PDB entry 7EP4 | X-ray diffraction, 2.07 A resolution | chains B and A

== Chain B (and A) ==
Name: Protein zer-1 homolog
Organism: Homo sapiens
Notes: chain A of this document is another copy of the same molecule, construct and numbering; everything in this record applies to it too
UniProt: Q7Z7L7 (ZER1_HUMAN); residue numbers follow UniProt; this construct covers 518-766
Chain sequence (253 residues; each row starts with the number of its first residue):
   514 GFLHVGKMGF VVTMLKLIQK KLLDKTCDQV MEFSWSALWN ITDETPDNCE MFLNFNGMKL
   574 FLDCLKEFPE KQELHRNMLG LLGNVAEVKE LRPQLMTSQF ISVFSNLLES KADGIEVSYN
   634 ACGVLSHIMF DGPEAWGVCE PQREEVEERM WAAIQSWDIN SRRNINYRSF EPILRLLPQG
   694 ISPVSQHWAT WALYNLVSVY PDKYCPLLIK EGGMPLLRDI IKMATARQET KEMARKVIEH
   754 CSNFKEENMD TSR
Disordered / not traced: 759-766 (chain A: 758-766)
Sequence notes: expression tag (514-517)
UniProt features mapped onto this chain:
  - mutagenesis: Trp-552 (W552A: Complete loss of N-degron binding), Asn-597 (N597A: Complete loss of N-degron binding)
Reported in the primary citation:
  - binding site for Protein zer-1 homolog (chain B): Trp-552, Asp-556, Asn-597, Glu-600, Asn-679
  - binding site for Protein zer-1 homolog (chain A): Asn-553
  - mutagenesis - W552A, N553A, D556A, N597A: abolished binding to Gly/N-degron

== Interface between chain B and chain A ==
Contacting residue pairs (64):
  Gly-514(B) / Trp-552(A)  hydrogen bond (backbone-side chain)
  Gly-514(B) / Asp-556(A)  hydrogen bond (backbone-side chain)
  Gly-514(B) / Asn-597(A)  hydrogen bond (backbone-side chain)
  Gly-514(B) / Asn-679(A)
  Gly-514(B) / Tyr-680(A)
  Phe-515(B) / Trp-552(A)
  Phe-515(B) / Asn-553(A)
  Phe-515(B) / Asp-556(A)
  Phe-515(B) / Ile-678(A)
  Phe-515(B) / Asn-679(A)  hydrogen bond (backbone-backbone)
  Phe-515(B) / Tyr-680(A)
  Phe-515(B) / Arg-681(A)
  Leu-516(B) / Trp-552(A)  hydrophobic
  Leu-516(B) / Asn-553(A)  hydrogen bond (backbone-side chain)
  Leu-516(B) / Arg-589(A)
  Leu-516(B) / Asn-677(A)
  Leu-516(B) / Ile-678(A)
  His-517(B) / Asn-553(A)
  Lys-520(B) / Gln-542(A)  hydrogen bond
  Lys-520(B) / Glu-545(A)  salt bridge
  Lys-520(B) / Glu-586(A)  salt bridge
  Gly-522(B) / Gln-542(A)
  Phe-523(B) / Gln-542(A)
  Phe-523(B) / Phe-546(A)  hydrophobic
  Phe-523(B) / Ser-549(A)
  Thr-526(B) / Gln-542(A)
  Phe-546(B) / Met-527(A)  hydrophobic
  Phe-546(B) / Leu-530(A)  hydrophobic
  Phe-546(B) / Phe-546(A)  hydrophobic
  Ser-549(B) / Phe-515(A)
  Ser-549(B) / Phe-523(A)
  Ala-550(B) / Phe-546(A)  hydrophobic
  Trp-552(B) / Gly-514(A)  hydrogen bond (side chain-backbone)
  Trp-552(B) / Phe-515(A)
  Trp-552(B) / Leu-516(A)  hydrophobic
  Asn-553(B) / Phe-515(A)
  Asn-553(B) / Phe-546(A)
  Asn-553(B) / Ala-550(A)
  Ile-554(B) / Phe-546(A)  hydrophobic
  Asp-556(B) / Gly-514(A)  hydrogen bond (side chain-backbone)
  Asp-556(B) / Phe-515(A)
  Glu-557(B) / Arg-681(A)  salt bridge
  Glu-586(B) / Met-521(A)
  Arg-589(B) / Met-521(A)
  Asn-597(B) / Gly-514(A)  hydrogen bond (side chain-backbone)
  Arg-675(B) / Lys-520(A)
  Arg-676(B) / Lys-520(A)  hydrogen bond (backbone-side chain)
  Asn-677(B) / Leu-516(A)
  Asn-677(B) / His-517(A)  hydrogen bond (side chain-backbone)
  Asn-677(B) / Met-521(A)  hydrogen bond
  Ile-678(B) / Phe-515(A)
  Ile-678(B) / Leu-516(A)
  Ile-678(B) / His-517(A)
  Asn-679(B) / Gly-514(A)
  Asn-679(B) / Phe-515(A)  hydrogen bond (backbone-backbone)
  Asn-679(B) / Leu-516(A)
  Arg-681(B) / Asn-553(A)
  Arg-681(B) / Ile-554(A)  hydrogen bond (side chain-backbone)
  Arg-681(B) / Asp-556(A)  hydrogen bond (side chain-backbone)
  Arg-681(B) / Thr-558(A)  hydrogen bond
  Arg-681(B) / Arg-681(A)
  Ser-682(B) / Arg-681(A)
  Tyr-713(B) / His-517(A)  hydrogen bond
  Tyr-713(B) / Lys-520(A)
Also at the interface, not in a pair above, chain B (31 interface residues in all): Asn-590, Glu-600, Tyr-680, Lys-723
Also at the interface, not in a pair above, chain A (29 interface residues in all): Val-543, Glu-600

== Summary ==
31 residues of chain B and 29 residues of chain A are in contact; the contacts include 17 hydrogen bonds and 3
salt bridges. Among the polar pairs are Lys-520(B)/Glu-545(A), Lys-520(B)/Glu-586(A) and
Glu-557(B)/Arg-681(A). The paper reports a binding site for Protein zer-1 homolog (chain B) at Trp-552(B),
Asp-556(B) and Asn-597(B) among others; W552A, N553A and D556A of chain B, among others, abolish binding to
Gly/N-degron.
Chain B and chain A are both Protein zer-1 homolog (Homo sapiens); the structure, Crystal structure of ZER1
bound to GFLH degron, was determined by X-ray diffraction, deposited together with 7EP0, 7EP1, 7EP2, 7EP3 and
7EP5.
